5LWG - chains C and B of the 4 polymer chains in the assembly; structure by electron microscopy, 3.20 A resolution.

[Chain C]
Protein: VP3
From: Israeli acute paralysis virus
Reference sequence: G0Z733 (G0Z733_9VIRU); residues 1-300 here correspond to UniProt positions 400-699 (UniProt number = residue number + 399)
Sequence (300 residues; each row starts with the number of its first residue):
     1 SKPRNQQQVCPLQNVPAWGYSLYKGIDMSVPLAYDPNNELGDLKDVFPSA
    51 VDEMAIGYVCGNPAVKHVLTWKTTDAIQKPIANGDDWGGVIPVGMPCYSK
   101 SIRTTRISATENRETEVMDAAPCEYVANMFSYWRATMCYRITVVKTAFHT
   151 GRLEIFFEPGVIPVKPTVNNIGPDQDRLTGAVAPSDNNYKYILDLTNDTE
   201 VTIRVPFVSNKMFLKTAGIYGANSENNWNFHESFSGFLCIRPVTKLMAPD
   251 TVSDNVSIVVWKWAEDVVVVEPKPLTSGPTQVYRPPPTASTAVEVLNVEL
Differences from the reference sequence: conflict Arg-106 (Ser505 in G0Z733), Ala-109 (Glu508 in G0Z733), Met-118 (Ile517 in G0Z733), Arg-177 (Gln576 in G0Z733)

[Chain B]
Protein: VP2
From: Israeli acute paralysis virus
Reference sequence: B3TZF1 (B3TZF1_9VIRU); residues 11-257 here correspond to UniProt positions 23-269 (UniProt number = residue number + 12)
Sequence (247 residues; row label = number of the first residue in the row):
    11 NVHNTELASSTSENSVETQEITTFHDVETPNRIDTPMAQDTSSARNMDDT
    61 HSIIQFLQRPVLIDNIEIIAGTTADANKPLSRYVLDQQNSQKYVRSWTLP
   111 STVLRAGGKAQKLANFKYLRCDVQVKLVLNANPFVAGRMYLAYSPYDDKV
   161 DTARSVLQTSRAGVTGYPGVELDFQLDNSVEMTIPYASFQEAYDLVTGTE
   211 DFVQLYLFPITPVLGPKSESESSKVDISVYMWLSNISLVIPTYRINP
Differences from the reference sequence: conflict Arg-115 (Lys127 in B3TZF1), Ile-255 (Met267 in B3TZF1)

[Chain C / chain B interface]
Contacting residue pairs (64; chain C residue first):
  Pro-48(C) / Pro-195(B)  hydrophobic
  Asn-62(C) / Gly-176(B)  hydrogen bond (side chain-backbone)
  Pro-63(C) / Thr-175(B)
  Ala-64(C) / Ala-172(B)
  Ala-64(C) / Thr-175(B)
  Val-65(C) / Ala-172(B)
  Val-65(C) / Thr-175(B)
  Lys-66(C) / Arg-92(B)  hydrogen bond (backbone-side chain)
  Lys-66(C) / Arg-171(B)  hydrogen bond (backbone-side chain)
  His-67(C) / Arg-171(B)
  Val-68(C) / Arg-171(B)
  Val-68(C) / Ile-220(B)  hydrophobic
  Val-68(C) / Thr-221(B)
  Asp-85(C) / Arg-171(B)  salt bridge
  Ser-99(C) / Arg-92(B)  hydrogen bond
  Ser-99(C) / Tyr-93(B)  hydrogen bond
  Lys-100(C) / Tyr-93(B)  hydrogen bond (backbone-side chain)
  Ser-101(C) / Tyr-93(B)
  Ser-101(C) / Leu-95(B)
  Arg-103(C) / Leu-95(B)
  Val-117(C) / Tyr-93(B)
  Asp-119(C) / Arg-92(B)  salt bridge
  Asp-119(C) / Tyr-93(B)  hydrogen bond
  Asp-119(C) / Ser-170(B)
  Ala-120(C) / Ala-172(B)
  Arg-140(C) / Glu-181(B)  salt bridge
  Thr-142(C) / Arg-148(B)
  Val-144(C) / Gly-147(B)
  Val-144(C) / Arg-148(B)
  Val-144(C) / Thr-221(B)
  Val-144(C) / Leu-224(B)
  Lys-145(C) / Ala-146(B)
  Thr-146(C) / Pro-143(B)
  Thr-146(C) / Phe-144(B)
  Thr-146(C) / Val-145(B)
  Thr-146(C) / Ala-146(B)
  Phe-148(C) / Pro-143(B)
  Phe-148(C) / Phe-144(B)  hydrophobic
  Glu-200(C) / Glu-181(B)
  Thr-251(C) / Phe-144(B)
  Thr-251(C) / Pro-226(B)
  Val-252(C) / Phe-144(B)  hydrophobic
  Val-252(C) / Pro-226(B)
  Ser-253(C) / Leu-224(B)
  Ser-253(C) / Gly-225(B)
  Asp-254(C) / Lys-227(B)  salt bridge
  Ser-257(C) / Thr-221(B)
  Val-259(C) / Thr-221(B)
  Trp-261(C) / Tyr-150(B)  hydrophobic
  Trp-261(C) / Thr-175(B)
  Trp-261(C) / Glu-181(B)  hydrogen bond
  Tyr-283(C) / Val-94(B)
  Tyr-283(C) / Leu-95(B)  hydrogen bond (side chain-backbone)
  Arg-284(C) / Asp-161(B)  salt bridge
  Arg-284(C) / Ala-163(B)
  Pro-285(C) / Gln-97(B)  hydrogen bond (backbone-side chain)
  Pro-285(C) / Gln-168(B)
  Pro-286(C) / Leu-95(B)
  Pro-286(C) / Asp-96(B)
  Pro-286(C) / Gln-97(B)  hydrogen bond (backbone-backbone)
  Pro-287(C) / Gln-97(B)
  Pro-287(C) / Gln-98(B)
  Thr-288(C) / Gln-98(B)
  Ala-289(C) / Asp-96(B)  hydrogen bond (backbone-side chain)
Other interface residues (no listed pair), chain C (46 interface residues in all): Ile-102, Met-118, Ala-121, Pro-122, Val-143, Ala-147, Thr-199, Asn-255, Val-256
Other interface residues (no listed pair), chain B (33 interface residues in all): Gly-173, Gln-185, Leu-186

[Overview]
46 residues of chain C face 33 of chain B across their interface; the contacts include 12 hydrogen bonds and 5
salt bridges. Among the polar pairs are Asp-85(C)/Arg-171(B), Asp-119(C)/Arg-92(B) and Arg-140(C)/Glu-181(B).
Chain C is VP3 and chain B is VP2, both from Israeli acute paralysis virus; the structure, Israeli acute
paralysis virus heated to 63 degree - full particle, was determined by electron microscopy together with 5LWI
from the same study.
